4NG2 - chains A and E of the 3 polymer chains in the assembly; structure by X-ray diffraction, 2.41 A resolution.

Chain A:
Name: Transcriptional activator protein LasR
Organism: Pseudomonas aeruginosa
Notes: fragment: LasR ligand binding domain (LBD)
UniProtKB: P25084 (LASR_PSEAE); residue numbers follow UniProt; this construct covers 1-170
Chain sequence (184 residues; numbered -13 to 170; the number before each row is that of its first residue; numbers below 1 keep their minus sign (Met-13 is residue -13)):
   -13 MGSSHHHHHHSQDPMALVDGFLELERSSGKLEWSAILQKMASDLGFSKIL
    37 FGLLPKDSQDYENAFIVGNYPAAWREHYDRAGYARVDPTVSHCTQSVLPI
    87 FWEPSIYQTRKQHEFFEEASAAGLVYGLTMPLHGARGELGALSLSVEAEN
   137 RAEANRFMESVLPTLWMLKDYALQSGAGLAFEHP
Unresolved in the structure: -13 to 1, 168-170
Differences from the reference sequence: expression tag (-13 to 0)
Ligand contacts: n-3-oxo-dodecanoyl-L-homoserine lactone (OHN): Leu36, Gly38, Leu39, Leu40, Tyr47, Ala50, Ile52, Tyr56, Trp60, Arg61, Tyr64, Asp73, Thr75, Val76, Cys79, Trp88, Tyr93, Phe101, Ala105, Leu110, Thr115, Leu125, Gly126, Ala127, Ser129

Chain E:
Name: Uncharacterized protein
Organism: Pseudomonas aeruginosa
UniProtKB: Q9I494 (Q9I494_PSEAE); numbering as in UniProt (aligned over 1-113)
Chain sequence (113 residues; numbered 1 to 113; the number before each row is that of its first residue):
     1 MTLRNGVPSMTKDEKEKTHVDAIIERYKDLMVEIPPADRQPGLSLLWPVP
    51 AQPAIDKGVRQAENWLADQIEGQLWTAFAFGRDSLPTPMQKTAFEVAFLT
   101 RLQQRLVAARRSG
Unresolved in the structure: 1-16, 111-113
From the paper describing this entry:
  - self-association interface (contacts with another copy of this molecule); pairs are residue here / residue on that copy: Leu74-Gln103 (backbone contact), Arg82-Glu95 (salt bridge), Trp65, Leu66, Leu74, Trp75, Phe78, Leu99, Leu102, Leu106, Val107
  - mutagenesis - L74A, W75A, R82A, E95A: abolished signaling (anti-LasR activity)
  - mutagenesis - Q103A: decreased signaling (anti-LasR activity)

Chain A / chain E interface:
Contacting residue pairs - 30 pairs, chain A then chain E:
  Leu3(A) - Tyr27(E)
  Val4(A) - Pro48(E)
  Val4(A) - Val49(E)  hydrophobic
  Asp29(A) - Ile23(E)
  Asp29(A) - Arg26(E)  hydrogen bond (backbone-side chain)
  Asp29(A) - Tyr27(E)  hydrogen bond (backbone-side chain)
  Leu30(A) - Ile23(E)
  Leu30(A) - Leu46(E)  hydrophobic
  Gly31(A) - His19(E)  hydrogen bond (backbone-side chain)
  Gly31(A) - Ile23(E)
  Glu133(A) - His19(E)
  Ala134(A) - Val20(E)  hydrophobic
  Glu139(A) - Thr18(E)
  Glu139(A) - Val20(E)
  Phe143(A) - Val20(E)  hydrophobic
  Phe143(A) - Ile23(E)  hydrophobic
  Glu145(A) - Leu45(E)
  Ser146(A) - Ser44(E)  hydrogen bond (side chain-backbone)
  Ser146(A) - Leu45(E)
  Ser146(A) - Leu46(E)  hydrogen bond (backbone-backbone)
  Val147(A) - Leu46(E)  hydrophobic
  Pro149(A) - Leu45(E)  hydrophobic
  Pro149(A) - Trp47(E)  hydrophobic
  Thr150(A) - Leu46(E)  hydrogen bond (side chain-backbone)
  Thr150(A) - Trp47(E)
  Thr150(A) - Pro48(E)
  Met153(A) - Trp47(E)  hydrophobic
  Met153(A) - Pro48(E)  hydrophobic
  Met153(A) - Met89(E)  hydrophobic
  Met153(A) - Thr92(E)
Also at the interface, not in a pair above, chain A (17 interface residues in all): Phe7, Val132
Also at the interface, not in a pair above, chain E (15 interface residues in all): Leu30
Interface features reported in the paper:
  - interface residues, chain A: Leu3(A), Val4(A), Phe7(A), Asp29(A), Leu30(A), Gly31(A), Phe143(A), Ser146(A), Val147(A), Pro149(A), Thr150(A), Met153(A)
  - interface residues, chain E: His19(E), Val20(E), Ile23(E), Tyr27(E), Leu30(E), Ser44(E), Leu45(E), Leu46(E), Trp47(E), Pro48(E), Val49(E), Met89(E)
  - hot spots on chain E (mutagenesis) - L45A, W47A: abolished binding to Transcriptional activator protein LasR (chain A)
  - hot spots on chain E (mutagenesis) - L46A: decreased binding to Transcriptional activator protein LasR (chain A)
  - hot spots on chain E (mutagenesis) - L45A, L46A, W47A: abolished signaling with Transcriptional activator protein LasR (chain A)
  - hot spots on chain E (mutagenesis) - S44A, P48A, F80A, M89A: decreased signaling with Transcriptional activator protein LasR (chain A)

Overview:
17 residues of chain A and 15 residues of chain E are in contact; the contacts include 6 hydrogen bonds. Polar
contacts include Asp29(A)-Arg26(E), Asp29(A)-Tyr27(E) and Gly31(A)-His19(E). From the paper: L74A, W75A and
R82A of chain E, among others, abolish signaling (anti-LasR activity); interface residues Leu3(A), Val4(A) and
His19(E) among others; 12 substitutions were tested in all.
Chain A is Transcriptional activator protein LasR and chain E is Uncharacterized protein, both from
Pseudomonas aeruginosa; the structure, Crystal structure of LasR LBD-QslA complex from Pseudomonas aeruginosa,
was determined by X-ray diffraction.
